Entry 8C4I (X-ray diffraction, 3.20 A resolution); this record covers chains G and J of the 10 polymer chains in the assembly.

Chain G (and J):
Molecule: BmSF-TAL
Organism: Bacillus aryabhattai
Notes: chain J of this document is another copy of the same molecule, construct and numbering; everything in this record applies to it too
UniProtKB: A0A7W3N5X5 (A0A7W3N5X5_9BACI); residue numbers follow UniProt; this construct covers 1-226
Sequence (226 residues; each row starts with the number of its first residue):
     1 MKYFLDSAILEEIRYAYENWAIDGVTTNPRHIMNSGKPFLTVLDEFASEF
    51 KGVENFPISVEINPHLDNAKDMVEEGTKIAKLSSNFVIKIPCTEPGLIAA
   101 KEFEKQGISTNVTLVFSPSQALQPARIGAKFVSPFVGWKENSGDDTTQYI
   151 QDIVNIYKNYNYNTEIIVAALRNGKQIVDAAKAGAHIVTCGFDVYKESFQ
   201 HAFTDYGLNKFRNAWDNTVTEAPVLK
Unresolved in the structure: 219-226
Swiss-Prot annotation at these positions:
  - active site: Lys-89 (Schiff-base intermediate with substrate)

How chain G and chain J interact:
Contacting residue pairs (8):
  Glu-197(G) / Tyr-206(J)
  His-201(G) / Phe-203(J)
  Ala-202(G) / Ala-202(J)
  Ala-202(G) / Phe-203(J)
  Ala-202(G) / Tyr-206(J)  hydrophobic
  Phe-203(G) / His-201(J)
  Phe-203(G) / Ala-202(J)
  Tyr-206(G) / Ala-202(J)  hydrophobic
Interface residues without a listed pair, chain G (6 interface residues in all): Asp-205

Overview:
6 residues of chain G and 4 residues of chain J are in contact. Curated annotation (UniProt) lists active-site
residue Lys-89(G) on chain G.
Chain G and chain J are both BmSF-TAL (Bacillus aryabhattai); the structure, Ligand-free Crystal Structure of
the decameric Sulfofructose Transaldolase BmSF-TAL, was determined by X-ray diffraction together with 8BC2,
8BC3 and 8BC4 from the same study.
